Entry 6SGX (electron microscopy, 3.70 A resolution); this record covers chains B and F of the 5 polymer chains in the assembly.

== Chain B ==
Molecule: ESX-3 secretion system protein EccD3
Source organism: Mycobacterium smegmatis (strain ATCC 700084 / mc(2)155)
UniProtKB: A0QQ46 (ECCD3_MYCS2); numbering as in UniProt (aligned over 8-472)
Amino-acid sequence (465 residues; each row starts with the number of its first residue):
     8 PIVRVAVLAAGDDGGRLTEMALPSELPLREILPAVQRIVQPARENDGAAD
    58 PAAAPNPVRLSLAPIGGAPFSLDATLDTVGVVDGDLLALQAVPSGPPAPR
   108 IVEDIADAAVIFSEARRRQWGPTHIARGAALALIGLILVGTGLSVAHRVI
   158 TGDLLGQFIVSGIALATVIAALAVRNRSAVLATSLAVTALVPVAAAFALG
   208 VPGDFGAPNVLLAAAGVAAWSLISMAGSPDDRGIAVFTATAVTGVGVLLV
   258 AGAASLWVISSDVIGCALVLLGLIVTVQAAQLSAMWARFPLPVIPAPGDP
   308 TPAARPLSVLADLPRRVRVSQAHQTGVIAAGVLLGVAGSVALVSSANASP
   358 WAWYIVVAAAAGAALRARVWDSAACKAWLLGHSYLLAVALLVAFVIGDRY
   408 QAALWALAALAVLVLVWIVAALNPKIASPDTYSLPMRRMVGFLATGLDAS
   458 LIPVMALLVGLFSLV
Disordered / not traced: 50-63, 295-315, 438-440, 472

== Chain F ==
Molecule: ESX-3 secretion system protein EccC3
Source organism: Mycobacterium smegmatis (strain ATCC 700084 / mc(2)155)
UniProtKB: A0QQ40 (ECCC3_MYCS2); numbering as in UniProt (aligned over 2-402)
Amino-acid sequence (401 residues; each row starts with the number of its first residue):
     2 SRLIFEHQRRLTPPTTRKGTITIEPPPQLPRVVPPSLLRRVLPFLIVILI
    52 VGMIVALFATGMRLISPTMLFFPFVLLLAATALYRGGDNKMRTEEVDAER
   102 ADYLRYLSVVRDNVRAHAAEQRAALEWSHPEPEVLATIPGTRRQWERDPR
   152 DRDFLVLRAGRHDVPLDAALKVKDTADEIDLEPVAHSALRGLLDVQRTVR
   202 DAPTGLDVAKLARITVIGEADEARAAIRAWIAQAVTWHDPTMLGVALAAP
   252 DLESGDWSWLKWLPHVDVPNEADGVGPARYLTTSTAELRERLAPALADRP
   302 LFPAESGAALKHLLVVLDDPDADPDDIARKPGLTGVTVIHRTTELPNREQ
   352 YPDPERPILRVADGRIERWQVGGWQPCVDVADAMSAAEAAHIARRLSRWD
   402 S
Disordered / not traced: 45-91, 299-310, 331-333, 373-374

== Chain B / chain F interface ==
Pairs across the interface - 25 pairs, chain B then chain F:
  Arg36(B) - Ala388(F)
  Arg36(B) - Glu389(F)  salt bridge
  Arg36(B) - His392(F)  hydrogen bond (backbone-side chain)
  Glu37(B) - Arg395(F)  salt bridge
  Pro40(B) - His392(F)
  Pro64(B) - Thr138(F)  hydrogen bond (backbone-side chain)
  Arg66(B) - Glu134(F)
  Arg66(B) - Ala137(F)
  Arg66(B) - Thr138(F)
  Arg66(B) - Glu389(F)  salt bridge
  Arg66(B) - His392(F)  hydrogen bond
  Val99(B) - Glu134(F)
  Pro103(B) - Glu132(F)
  Arg107(B) - Arg116(F)
  Ile108(B) - Gln197(F)  hydrogen bond (backbone-side chain)
  Ile108(B) - Arg201(F)
  Val109(B) - Arg116(F)
  Glu110(B) - Arg112(F)  salt bridge
  Glu110(B) - Gly192(F)
  Glu110(B) - Leu193(F)  hydrogen bond (side chain-backbone)
  Glu110(B) - Val196(F)
  Glu110(B) - Gln197(F)  hydrogen bond
  Asp111(B) - Arg112(F)  salt bridge
  Asp114(B) - Ser109(F)
  Asp114(B) - Arg112(F)  salt bridge
Interface residues without a listed pair, chain B (15 interface residues in all): Val65, Ile118
Interface residues without a listed pair, chain F (19 interface residues in all): Arg162, Ala189, Arg396

== Summary ==
15 residues of chain B face 19 of chain F across their interface, with 6 hydrogen bonds and 6 salt bridges.
Polar contacts include Arg36(B)-Glu389(F), Glu37(B)-Arg395(F) and Arg66(B)-Glu389(F).
Chain B is ESX-3 secretion system protein EccD3 and chain F is ESX-3 secretion system protein EccC3, both from
Mycobacterium smegmatis (strain ATCC 700084 / mc(2)155); the structure, Structure of protomer 1 of the ESX-3
core complex, was determined by electron microscopy together with 6SGW, 6SGY and 6SGZ from the same study.
